9D7Z - chains B and F of the 12 polymer chains in the assembly; structure by electron microscopy, 3.60 A resolution.

# Chain B (and F)
Name: Major capsid protein
Source organism: Shigella virus Moo19
Notes: chain F of this document is another copy of the same molecule, construct and numbering; everything in this record applies to it too
UniProt: A0AAE8YCM0 (A0AAE8YCM0_9CAUD); residues 1-401 here = UniProt positions 1-401
Amino-acid sequence (401 residues; each row starts with the number of its first residue):
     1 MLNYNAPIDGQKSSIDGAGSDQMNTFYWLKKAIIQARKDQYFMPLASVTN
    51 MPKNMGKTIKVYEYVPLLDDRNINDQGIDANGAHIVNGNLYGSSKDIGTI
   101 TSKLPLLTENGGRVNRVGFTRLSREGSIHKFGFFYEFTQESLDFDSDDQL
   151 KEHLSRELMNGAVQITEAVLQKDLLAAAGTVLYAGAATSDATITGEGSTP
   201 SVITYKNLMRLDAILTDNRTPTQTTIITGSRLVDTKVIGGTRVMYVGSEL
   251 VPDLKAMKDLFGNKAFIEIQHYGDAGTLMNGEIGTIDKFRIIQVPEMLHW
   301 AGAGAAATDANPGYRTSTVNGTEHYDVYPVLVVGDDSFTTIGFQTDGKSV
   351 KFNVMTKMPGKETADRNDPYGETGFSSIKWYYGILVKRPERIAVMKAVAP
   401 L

# Chain B / chain F interface
Contacting residue pairs (38):
  Met1(B) with Glu136(F); Thr138(F)
  Leu2(B) with Glu136(F); Thr138(F), hydrogen bond (backbone-side chain); Ser141(F), hydrogen bond (backbone-side chain)
  Asn3(B) with Thr138(F); Ser141(F)
  Tyr4(B) with Glu140(F); Ser141(F), hydrogen bond (backbone-side chain); Phe144(F)
  Ile15(B) with Leu150(F), hydrophobic; Leu154(F), hydrophobic
  Gln22(B) with Asp145(F), hydrogen bond; Ser146(F), hydrogen bond (side chain-backbone)
  Met23(B) with Phe26(F), hydrophobic; Trp28(F); Ser146(F), hydrogen bond (backbone-side chain)
  Asn24(B) with Ser146(F), hydrogen bond (backbone-side chain)
  Phe26(B) with Met23(F)
  Trp28(B) with Met23(F)
  Glu136(B) with Met1(F); Leu2(F)
  Phe137(B) with Met1(F)
  Thr138(B) with Met1(F); Leu2(F); Asn3(F)
  Ser141(B) with Leu2(F), hydrogen bond (side chain-backbone); Asn3(F); Tyr4(F)
  Phe144(B) with Tyr4(F), hydrophobic; Gln22(F)
  Asp145(B) with Tyr4(F); Ile15(F); Gln22(F)
  Ser146(B) with Gln22(F), hydrogen bond; Met23(F), hydrogen bond (side chain-backbone); Asn24(F)
  Leu154(B) with Leu2(F), hydrophobic
Also at the interface, not in a pair above, chain B (19 interface residues in all): Glu140
Also at the interface, not in a pair above, chain F (21 interface residues in all): Ser13, Phe137

# In short
19 residues of chain B and 21 residues of chain F are in contact; the contacts include 10 hydrogen bonds.
Polar contacts include Leu2(B)-Thr138(F), Leu2(B)-Ser141(F) and Tyr4(B)-Ser141(F).
Chain B and chain F are both Major capsid protein (Shigella virus Moo19); the structure, Shigella flexneri
bacteriophage Moo19 Icosahedral Reconstruction, was determined by electron microscopy together with 9D80,
9D81, 9D82, 9D83 and 9D84 from the same study.
